Entry 6QCV (X-ray diffraction, 3.24 A resolution); this record covers chains A and V of the 6 polymer chains in the assembly.

== Chain A ==
Protein: Polymerase acidic protein
From: Influenza B virus
Notes: EC 3.1.-.-
Reference sequence: Q5V8Z9 (Q5V8Z9_9INFB); numbering as in UniProt (aligned over 1-726)
Chain sequence (751 residues; numbered -13 to 737; the number before each row is that of its first residue; numbers below 1 keep their minus sign (Gly-13 is residue -13)):
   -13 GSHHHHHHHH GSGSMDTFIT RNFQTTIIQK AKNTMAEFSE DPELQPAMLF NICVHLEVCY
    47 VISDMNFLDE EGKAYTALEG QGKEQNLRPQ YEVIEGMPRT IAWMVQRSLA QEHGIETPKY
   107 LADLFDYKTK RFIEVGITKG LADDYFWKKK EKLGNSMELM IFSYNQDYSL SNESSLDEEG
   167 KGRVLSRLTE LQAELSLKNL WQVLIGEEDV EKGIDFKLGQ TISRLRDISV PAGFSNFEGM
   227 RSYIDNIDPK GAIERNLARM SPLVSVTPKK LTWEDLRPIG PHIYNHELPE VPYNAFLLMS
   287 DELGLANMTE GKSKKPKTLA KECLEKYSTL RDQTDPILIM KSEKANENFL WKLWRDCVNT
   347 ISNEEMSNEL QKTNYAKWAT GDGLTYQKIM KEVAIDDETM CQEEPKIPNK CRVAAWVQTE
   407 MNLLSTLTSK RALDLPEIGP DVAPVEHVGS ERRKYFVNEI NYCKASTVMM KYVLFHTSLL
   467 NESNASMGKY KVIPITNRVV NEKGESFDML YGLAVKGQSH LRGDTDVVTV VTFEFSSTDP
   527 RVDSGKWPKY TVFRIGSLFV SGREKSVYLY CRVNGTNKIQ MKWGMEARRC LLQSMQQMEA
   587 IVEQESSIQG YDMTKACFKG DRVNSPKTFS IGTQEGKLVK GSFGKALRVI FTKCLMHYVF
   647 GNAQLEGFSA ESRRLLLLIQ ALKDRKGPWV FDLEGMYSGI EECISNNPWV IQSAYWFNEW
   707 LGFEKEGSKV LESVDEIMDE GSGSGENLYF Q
Unresolved in the structure: -13 to -1, 64-70, 724-737
Differences from the reference sequence: expression tag (-13 to 0, 727-737)

== Chain V ==
Molecule: 14-nt RNA strand
Sequence (14 nucleotides; each row starts with the number of its first residue):
     1 AGUAGUAACA AGAG

== Chain A / chain V interface ==
Pairs across the interface (41):
  Lys330(A) - A1(V)  hydrogen bond to the sugar
  Trp364(A) - A1(V)  sugar contact
  Ala365(A) - A1(V)  base contact
  Thr366(A) - A1(V)  base contact
  Thr366(A) - A10(V)  sugar contact
  Gly367(A) - A1(V)  base contact
  Gly367(A) - A10(V)  hydrogen bond to the sugar
  Gly367(A) - A11(V)  phosphate contact
  Asp368(A) - A11(V)  phosphate contact
  Gly369(A) - A11(V)  hydrogen bond to the phosphate
  Leu370(A) - A10(V)  base contact
  Leu370(A) - A11(V)  hydrogen bond to the phosphate
  Thr371(A) - A10(V)  hydrogen bond to the phosphate
  Thr371(A) - A11(V)  hydrogen bond to the phosphate
  Thr371(A) - G12(V)  phosphate contact
  Tyr372(A) - A10(V)  base contact
  Pro391(A) - U6(V)  sugar contact
  Lys392(A) - A4(V)  hydrogen bond to the base
  Lys392(A) - G5(V)  hydrogen bond to the sugar
  Ile393(A) - G5(V)  base contact
  Ile393(A) - U6(V)  base contact
  Pro394(A) - G5(V)  base contact
  Gln504(A) - A11(V)  base contact
  His506(A) - A11(V)  stacking on the base
  Arg508(A) - A11(V)  hydrogen bond to the sugar
  Arg508(A) - G12(V)  hydrogen bond to the sugar
  Asp512(A) - C9(V)  sugar contact
  Val513(A) - G2(V)  base contact
  Val513(A) - U3(V)  base contact
  Val513(A) - C9(V)  hydrogen bond to the sugar
  Thr515(A) - A1(V)  hydrogen bond to the base
  Arg558(A) - U3(V)  salt bridge to the phosphate
  Val559(A) - A1(V)  base contact
  Val559(A) - G2(V)  hydrogen bond to the sugar
  Asn560(A) - G2(V)  hydrogen bond to the sugar
  Asn560(A) - U3(V)  sugar contact
  Gly561(A) - G2(V)  sugar contact
  Gly561(A) - U3(V)  sugar contact
  Thr562(A) - U3(V)  sugar contact
  Gln566(A) - A4(V)  hydrogen bond to the phosphate
  Asn692(A) - G5(V)  hydrogen bond to the base
Interface residues without a listed pair, chain A (33 interface residues in all): Ser328, Gln373, Lys374, Gln388, Lys535, Asn648
Interface residues without a listed pair, chain V (12 interface residues in all): A7, A13

== In short ==
Chain A and chain V form an interface of 33 and 12 residues respectively; the contacts include 16 hydrogen
bonds, 1 salt bridge and 1 aromatic stacking contact. Polar pairs include Lys392(A)-A4(V), Thr515(A)-A1(V) and
Asn692(A)-G5(V).
Here chain A is Polymerase acidic protein (Influenza B virus) and chain V is a 14-nt RNA strand. Entry 6QCV
(Crystal structure of influenza B polymerase initiation state with capped 14-mer RNA primer and CTP) was
determined by X-ray diffraction together with 6QCS, 6QCT, 6QCW and 6QCX from the same study.
